PDB entry 7SXK | electron microscopy, 3.40 A resolution | chains h and g of the 12 polymer chains in the assembly

# Chain h (and g)
Protein: Portal protein
Organism: Pseudomonas virus PaP3
Notes: chain g of this document is another copy of the same molecule, construct and numbering; everything in this record applies to it too
UniProtKB: Q8H9R8 (Q8H9R8_9CAUD); numbering as in UniProt (aligned over 1-705)
Chain sequence (705 residues; each row starts with the number of its first residue):
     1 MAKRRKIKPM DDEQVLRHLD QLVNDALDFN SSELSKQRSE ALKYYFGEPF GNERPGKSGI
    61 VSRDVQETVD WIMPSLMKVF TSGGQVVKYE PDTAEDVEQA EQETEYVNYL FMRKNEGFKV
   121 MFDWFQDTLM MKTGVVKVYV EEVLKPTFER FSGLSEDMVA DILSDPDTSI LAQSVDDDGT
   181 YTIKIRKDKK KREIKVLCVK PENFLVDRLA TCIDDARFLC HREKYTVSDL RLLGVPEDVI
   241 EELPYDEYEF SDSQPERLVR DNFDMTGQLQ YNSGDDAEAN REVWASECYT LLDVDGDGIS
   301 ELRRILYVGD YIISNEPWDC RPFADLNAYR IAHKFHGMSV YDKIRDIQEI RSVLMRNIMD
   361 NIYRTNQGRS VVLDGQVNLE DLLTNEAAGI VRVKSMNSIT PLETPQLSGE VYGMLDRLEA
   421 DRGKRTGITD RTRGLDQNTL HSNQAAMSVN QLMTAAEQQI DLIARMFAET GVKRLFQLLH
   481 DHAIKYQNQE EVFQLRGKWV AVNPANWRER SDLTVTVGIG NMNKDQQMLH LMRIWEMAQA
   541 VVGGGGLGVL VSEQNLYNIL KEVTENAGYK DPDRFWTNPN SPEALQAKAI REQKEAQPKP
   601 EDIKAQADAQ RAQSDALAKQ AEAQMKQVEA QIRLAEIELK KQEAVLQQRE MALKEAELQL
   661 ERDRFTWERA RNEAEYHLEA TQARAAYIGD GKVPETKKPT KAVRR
Unresolved in the structure: 1-8, 149-184, 240-277, 642-705 (chain g: 1-11, 41-62, 141-191, 237-281, 355-412, 536-705)

# How chain h and chain g interact
Pairs across the interface (21):
  Arg-533(h) / Gly-413(g)
  Arg-533(h) / Leu-415(g)
  Arg-533(h) / Asp-416(g)
  Gly-544(h) / Asp-430(g)
  Gly-545(h) / Ile-428(g)
  Gly-545(h) / Asp-430(g)
  Gly-546(h) / Asp-430(g)
  Val-549(h) / Trp-71(g)
  Val-549(h) / Thr-426(g)
  Val-549(h) / Gly-427(g)
  Val-549(h) / Ile-428(g)  hydrophobic
  Leu-550(h) / Arg-422(g)
  Leu-550(h) / Gly-423(g)
  Leu-550(h) / Ile-428(g)  hydrophobic
  Asn-555(h) / Glu-67(g)
  Pro-600(h) / Trp-535(g)
  Lys-604(h) / Met-532(g)
  Lys-604(h) / Arg-533(g)
  Ala-607(h) / Leu-529(g)  hydrophobic
  Ala-607(h) / Met-532(g)  hydrophobic
  Ala-607(h) / Arg-533(g)
Interface residues without a listed pair, chain h (13 interface residues in all): Ile-603, Gln-610, Ser-614
Interface residues without a listed pair, chain g (20 interface residues in all): Thr-429, Arg-431, Asp-525, Gln-526, Met-528

# Overview
The interface between chain h and chain g involves 13 residues on one side and 20 on the other.
Chain h and chain g are both Portal protein (Pseudomonas virus PaP3); the structure, Kinetically trapped
Pseudomonas-phage PaP3 portal protein - Full Length, was determined by electron microscopy (same publication
as 7SYA, 7SZ4 and 7SZ6).
